5ZWQ - chains A and B; structure by X-ray diffraction, 1.80 A resolution.

== Chain A (and B) ==
Molecule: Est-Y29
Notes: engineered mutation(s): A348V; chain B of this document is another copy of the same molecule, construct and numbering; everything in this record applies to it too
Sequence (401 residues; each row starts with the number of its first residue; numbers below 1 keep their minus sign (Met-11 is residue -11)):
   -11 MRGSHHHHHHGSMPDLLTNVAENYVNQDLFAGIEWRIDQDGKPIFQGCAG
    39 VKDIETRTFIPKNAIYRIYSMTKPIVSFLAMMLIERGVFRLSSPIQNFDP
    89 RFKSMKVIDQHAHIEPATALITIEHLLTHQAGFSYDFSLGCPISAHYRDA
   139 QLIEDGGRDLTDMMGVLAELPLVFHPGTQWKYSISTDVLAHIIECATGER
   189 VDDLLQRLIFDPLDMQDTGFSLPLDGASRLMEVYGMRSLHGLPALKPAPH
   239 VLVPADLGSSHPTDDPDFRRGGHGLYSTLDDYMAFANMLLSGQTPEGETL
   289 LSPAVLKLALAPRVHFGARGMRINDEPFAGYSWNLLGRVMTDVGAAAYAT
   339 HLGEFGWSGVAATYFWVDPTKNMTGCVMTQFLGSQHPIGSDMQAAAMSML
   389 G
Disordered / not traced: -11 to 1, 389
Residues lining bound ligands: 9KF (ethyl (2S)-2-[3-(benzenecarbonyl)phenyl]propanoate): Tyr57, Ser58, Lys61, Tyr123, Phe125, Ile141, Arg225, His261, Gly347, Val348, Leu370

== How chain A and chain B interact ==
Pairs across the interface (36):
  Ile96(A) - Leu127(B)  hydrophobic
  Gln98(A) - Gln98(B)
  Gln98(A) - Gly128(B)
  His99(A) - Asp313(B)
  Ala100(A) - Leu127(B)  hydrogen bond (backbone-backbone)
  Ala100(A) - Asn312(B)
  Ala100(A) - Asp313(B)
  His101(A) - Arg307(B)  hydrogen bond
  His101(A) - Asp313(B)  salt bridge
  Ile102(A) - Leu233(B)
  Leu127(A) - Ile96(B)  hydrophobic
  Leu127(A) - Ala100(B)
  Leu127(A) - His134(B)
  Gly128(A) - Asp97(B)
  Gly128(A) - Gln98(B)
  Gly128(A) - Pro130(B)
  Pro130(A) - Gly128(B)
  Ala133(A) - Arg136(B)
  His134(A) - Leu127(B)
  His134(A) - Leu230(B)
  His134(A) - Pro231(B)  hydrogen bond (side chain-backbone)
  His134(A) - Leu233(B)
  Arg136(A) - Ala133(B)
  Asp137(A) - Leu230(B)
  Pro159(A) - Leu233(B)
  Leu230(A) - His134(B)
  Leu230(A) - Asp137(B)
  Pro231(A) - His134(B)  hydrogen bond (backbone-side chain)
  Leu233(A) - Ile102(B)
  Leu233(A) - His134(B)
  Leu233(A) - Pro159(B)
  Arg307(A) - His101(B)
  Asn312(A) - Ala100(B)
  Asp313(A) - His99(B)
  Asp313(A) - Ala100(B)
  Asp313(A) - His101(B)  salt bridge
Interface residues without a listed pair, chain A (26 interface residues in all): Asp97, Cys129, Ile131, Leu158, Lys169, His228
Interface residues without a listed pair, chain B (26 interface residues in all): Cys129, Ile131, Leu158, Lys169, His228

== In short ==
Chain A and chain B each contribute 26 residues to their interface; the contacts include 4 hydrogen bonds and
2 salt bridges. Polar pairs include His101(A)-Asp313(B), His101(A)-Arg307(B) and His134(A)-Pro231(B). Chain A
binds compound 9KF.
Both chains are Est-Y29. Entry 5ZWQ (Structural Basis for the Enantioselectivity of Est-Y29 toward
(S)-ketoprofen) was determined by X-ray diffraction (same publication as 5ZWR and 5ZWV).
